PDB entry 8IHM | electron microscopy, 3.58 A resolution | chains H and J of the 12 polymer chains in the assembly

== Chain H ==
Protein: Histone H2B
Source organism: Xenopus laevis
UniProtKB: A0A8J0U496 (A0A8J0U496_XENLA); residues 1-122 here correspond to UniProt positions 5-126 (UniProt number = residue number + 4)
Sequence (122 residues; numbered 1 to 122; the number before each row is that of its first residue):
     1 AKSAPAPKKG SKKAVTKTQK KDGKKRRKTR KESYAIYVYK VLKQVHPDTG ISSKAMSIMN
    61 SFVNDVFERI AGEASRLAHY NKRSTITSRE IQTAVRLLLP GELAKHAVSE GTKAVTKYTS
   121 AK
Disordered / not traced: 1-32, 122

== Chain J ==
Molecule: 165-nt DNA strand
Source organism: Xenopus laevis
Sequence (165 nucleotides; each row starts with the number of its first residue; numbers below 1 keep their minus sign (DC-72 is residue -72)):
   -72 CAGGATGTAT ATATCTGACA CGTGCCTGGA GACTAGGGAG TAATCCCCTT GGCGGTTAAA
   -12 ACGCGGGGGA CAGCGCGTAC GTGCGTTTAA GCGGTGCTAG AGCTGTCTAC GACCAATTGA
    48 GCGGCCTCGG CACCGGGATT CTCCAGGGCG GCCAGTAAGG GCGAC
Disordered / not traced: 87-92

== How chain H and chain J interact ==
Pairs across the interface (10; chain H residue first):
  Gly50(H) with DA-53(J), phosphate contact
  Ile51(H) with DC-54(J), sugar contact; DA-53(J), hydrogen bond to the phosphate
  Ser52(H) with DC-54(J), phosphate contact
  Ser53(H) with DC-54(J), hydrogen bond to the phosphate
  Arg83(H) with DA-34(J), phosphate contact; DG-33(J), salt bridge to the phosphate
  Ser84(H) with DG-35(J), hydrogen bond to the phosphate; DA-34(J), hydrogen bond to the phosphate
  Thr85(H) with DA-34(J), hydrogen bond to the phosphate
Also at the interface, not in a pair above, chain J (6 interface residues in all): DA-55

== Summary ==
7 residues of chain H face 6 of chain J across their interface, with 5 hydrogen bonds and 1 salt bridge. Polar
pairs include Ile51(H)-DA-53(J), Ser53(H)-DC-54(J) and Ser84(H)-DG-35(J).
Chain H is Histone H2B and chain J is a 165-nt DNA strand, both from Xenopus laevis; the structure, Eaf3 CHD
domain bound to the nucleosome, was determined by electron microscopy, deposited together with 8IHN and 8IHT.
